PDB entry 6QVJ | electron microscopy, 3.80 A resolution | chains O and X of the 5 polymer chains in the assembly

Chain O (and X):
Protein: Tubulin alpha-1B chain
Organism: Homo sapiens
Notes: chain X of this document is another copy of the same molecule, construct and numbering; everything in this record applies to it too
Reference sequence: P68363 (TBA1B_HUMAN); residue numbers follow UniProt; this construct covers 1-451
Amino-acid sequence (451 residues; numbered 1 to 451; the number before each row is that of its first residue):
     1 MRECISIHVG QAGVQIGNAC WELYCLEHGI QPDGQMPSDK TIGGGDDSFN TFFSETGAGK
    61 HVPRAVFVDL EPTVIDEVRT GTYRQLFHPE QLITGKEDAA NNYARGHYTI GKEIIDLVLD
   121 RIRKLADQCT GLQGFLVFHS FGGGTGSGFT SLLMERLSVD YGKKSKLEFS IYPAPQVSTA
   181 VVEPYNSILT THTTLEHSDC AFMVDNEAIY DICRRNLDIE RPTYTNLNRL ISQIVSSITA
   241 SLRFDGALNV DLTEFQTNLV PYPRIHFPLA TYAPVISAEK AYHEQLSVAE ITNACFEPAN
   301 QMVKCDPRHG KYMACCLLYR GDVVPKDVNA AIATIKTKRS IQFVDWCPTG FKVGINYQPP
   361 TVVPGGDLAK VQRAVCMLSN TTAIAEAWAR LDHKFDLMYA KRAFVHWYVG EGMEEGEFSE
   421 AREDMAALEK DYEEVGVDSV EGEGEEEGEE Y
Disordered / not traced: 38-46, 442-451
Bound ions: Mg2+: Glu71 (together with GTP)
Residues lining bound ligands: GTP (guanosine-5'-triphosphate): Gly10, Gln11, Ala12, Gln15, Glu71, Asp98, Ala99, Ala100, Asn101, Ser140, Gly142, Gly143, Gly144, Thr145, Gly146, Ile171, Thr179, Glu183, Asn206, Tyr224, Leu227, Asn228, Ile231

Chain O / chain X interface:
Residue-residue contacts (10; chain O residue first):
  Glu55(O) - Gln285(X)
  Thr56(O) - Glu284(X)
  Gly57(O) - Gln285(X)
  Val62(O) - His283(X)
  Phe87(O) - His283(X)
  His88(O) - Lys280(X)
  His88(O) - His283(X)
  Pro89(O) - His283(X)
  Glu90(O) - Lys280(X)  salt bridge
  Arg123(O) - Lys338(X)
Interface residues without a listed pair, chain O (13 interface residues in all): Lys60, Gln85, Leu86, Gln128
Interface residues without a listed pair, chain X (7 interface residues in all): Tyr282, Glu290

Summary:
Chain O and chain X form an interface of 13 and 7 residues respectively, with 1 salt bridge. Its one
salt-bridged contact is Glu90(O)-Lys280(X). Chain O binds GTP.
Chain O and chain X are both Tubulin alpha-1B chain (Homo sapiens); the structure, HsCKK (human CAMSAP1)
decorated 14pf taxol-GDP microtubule, was determined by electron microscopy together with 6QUS, 6QUY and 6QVE
from the same study.
